3EHZ - chains A and B of the 5 polymer chains in the assembly; structure by X-ray diffraction, 3.10 A resolution.

Chain A (and B):
Protein: Glr4197 protein
Source organism: Gloeobacter violaceus
Notes: chain B of this document is another copy of the same molecule, construct and numbering; everything in this record applies to it too
UniProt: Q7NDN8 (Q7NDN8_GLOVI); residues 7-316 here correspond to UniProt positions 50-359 (UniProt number = residue number + 43)
Amino-acid sequence (317 residues; each row starts with the number of its first residue; numbering starts at 0):
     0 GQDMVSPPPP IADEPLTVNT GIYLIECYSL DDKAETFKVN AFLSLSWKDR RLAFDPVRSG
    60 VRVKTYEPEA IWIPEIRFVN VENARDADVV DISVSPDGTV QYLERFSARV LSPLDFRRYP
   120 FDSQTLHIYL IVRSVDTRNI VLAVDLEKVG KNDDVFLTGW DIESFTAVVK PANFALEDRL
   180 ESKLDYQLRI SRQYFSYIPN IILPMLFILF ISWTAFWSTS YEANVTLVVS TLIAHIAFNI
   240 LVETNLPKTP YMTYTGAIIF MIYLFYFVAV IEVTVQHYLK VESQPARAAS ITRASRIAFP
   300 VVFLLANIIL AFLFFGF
Not modelled in the structure: 0-6
Differences from the reference sequence: expression tag (0-6)

Chain A / chain B interface:
Residue-residue contacts - 72 pairs, chain A then chain B:
  Tyr22(A) with Leu175(B); Glu176(B)
  Glu25(A) with Val78(B); Asn79(B)
  Tyr27(A) with Glu81(B), hydrogen bond (side chain-backbone); Leu110(B), hydrophobic
  Asn39(A) with Val80(B), hydrogen bond (side chain-backbone)
  Phe41(A) with Arg76(B); Leu175(B), hydrophobic; Glu180(B)
  Ser43(A) with Glu176(B)
  Asp87(A) with Ala83(B)
  Val88(A) with Glu74(B)
  Val89(A) with Glu74(B); Arg76(B); Arg132(B)
  Asp90(A) with Val134(B); Arg178(B), salt bridge
  Ser92(A) with Arg178(B), hydrogen bond
  Leu102(A) with Arg132(B); Glu176(B)
  Arg104(A) with Arg76(B); Phe77(B), hydrogen bond (side chain-backbone); Val78(B), hydrogen bond (side chain-backbone)
  Ser106(A) with Glu81(B); Asn82(B), hydrogen bond
  Glu146(A) with Glu176(B)
  Asp153(A) with Lys182(B), salt bridge
  Phe155(A) with Glu34(B); Pro112(B), hydrophobic
  Thr157(A) with Glu34(B)
  Gly158(A) with Lys247(B)
  Gln192(A) with Lys247(B); Pro249(B)
  Phe194(A) with Pro249(B); Tyr250(B)
  Ser195(A) with Lys247(B); Thr248(B)
  Tyr196(A) with Lys247(B), hydrogen bond
  Pro198(A) with Met251(B), hydrophobic; Phe259(B)
  Asn199(A) with Asn238(B); Glu242(B)
  Ile200(A) with Glu242(B)
  Leu202(A) with Phe259(B), hydrophobic
  Pro203(A) with Tyr262(B), hydrophobic
  Phe206(A) with Leu263(B), hydrophobic; Phe266(B)
  Ile207(A) with Leu231(B), hydrophobic
  Phe209(A) with Phe266(B), hydrophobic
  Ile210(A) with Leu231(B), hydrophobic; Phe266(B), hydrophobic; Val269(B), hydrophobic
  Thr213(A) with Tyr220(B); Val269(B); Thr273(B), hydrogen bond
  Ser217(A) with Tyr220(B)
  Ser219(A) with Tyr220(B)
  Glu221(A) with Glu221(B)
  Ala222(A) with Tyr220(B), hydrophobic; Glu221(B); Val224(B)
  Thr225(A) with Glu221(B), hydrogen bond; Val224(B)
  Leu226(A) with Val224(B), hydrophobic
  Ser229(A) with Val228(B); Ile232(B)
  Ala233(A) with Ile235(B), hydrophobic
  Phe237(A) with Ile235(B), hydrophobic; Tyr262(B)
  Leu240(A) with Ile239(B), hydrophobic
  Arg295(A) with Tyr277(B)
Other interface residues (no listed pair), chain A (50 interface residues in all): Ile24, Cys26, Thr64, Trp216, Asn223, Ile232
Other interface residues (no listed pair), chain B (44 interface residues in all): Thr225, Tyr265, His276

Overview:
Chain A and chain B form an interface of 50 and 44 residues respectively, with 9 hydrogen bonds and 2 salt
bridges. Polar contacts include Asp90(A)-Arg178(B), Asp153(A)-Lys182(B) and Tyr27(A)-Glu81(B).
Chain A and chain B are both Glr4197 protein (Gloeobacter violaceus); the structure, X-ray structure of the
pentameric ligand gated ion channel of Gloebacter violaceus (GLIC) in a presumptive ..., was determined by
X-ray diffraction (same publication as 3EI0).
